Entry 5S5W (X-ray diffraction, 2.35 A resolution); this record covers chains A and E of the 6 polymer chains in the assembly.

== Chain A ==
Molecule: Tubulin alpha-1B chain
Source organism: Bos taurus
UniProtKB: P81947 (TBA1B_BOVIN); numbering as in UniProt (aligned over 1-451)
Sequence (451 residues; numbered 1 to 451; the number before each row is that of its first residue):
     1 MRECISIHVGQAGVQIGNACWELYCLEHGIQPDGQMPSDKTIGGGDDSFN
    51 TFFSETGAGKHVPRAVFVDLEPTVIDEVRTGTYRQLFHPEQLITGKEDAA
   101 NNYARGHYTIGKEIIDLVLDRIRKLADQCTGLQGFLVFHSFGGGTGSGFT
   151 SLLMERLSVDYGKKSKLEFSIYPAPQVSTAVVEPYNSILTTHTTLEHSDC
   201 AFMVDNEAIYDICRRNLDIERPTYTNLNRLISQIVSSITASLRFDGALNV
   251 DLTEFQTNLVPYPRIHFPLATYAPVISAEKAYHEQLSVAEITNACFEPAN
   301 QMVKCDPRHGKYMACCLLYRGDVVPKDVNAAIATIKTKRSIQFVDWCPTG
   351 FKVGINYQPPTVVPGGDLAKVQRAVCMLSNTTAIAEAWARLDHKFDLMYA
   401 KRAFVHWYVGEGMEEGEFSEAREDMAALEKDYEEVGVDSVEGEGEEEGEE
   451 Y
Not modelled in the structure: 439-451
Metal / ion sites: Ca2+: Asp-39, Thr-41, Gly-44, Glu-55
Small-molecule neighbours: GTP (guanosine-5'-triphosphate): Gly-10, Gln-11, Ala-12, Gln-15, Ile-16, Asp-69, Asp-98, Ala-99, Ala-100, Asn-101, Ser-140, Gly-142, Gly-143, Gly-144, Thr-145, Gly-146, Ile-171, Pro-173, Val-177, Ser-178, Glu-183, Asn-206, Tyr-224, Leu-227, Asn-228, Ile-231

== Chain E ==
Molecule: Stathmin-4
Source organism: Rattus norvegicus
UniProtKB: P63043 (STMN4_RAT); residues 5-145 here correspond to UniProt positions 49-189 (UniProt number = residue number + 44)
Sequence (143 residues; each row starts with the number of its first residue):
     3 MADMEVIELNKCTSGQSFEVILKPPSFDGVPEFNASLPRRRDPSLEEIQK
    53 KLEAAEERRKYQEAELLKHLAEKREHEREVIQKAIEENNNFIKMAKEKLA
   103 QKMESNKENREAHLAAMLERLQEKDKHAEEVRKNKELKEEASR
Not modelled in the structure: 3-5, 29-43, 144-145
Construct notes: initiating methionine (3); expression tag (4)

== How chain A and chain E interact ==
Residue-residue contacts (59):
  His-107(A) with Leu-54(E)
  Tyr-108(A) with Lys-53(E); Ala-57(E), hydrophobic
  Thr-109(A) with Arg-61(E), hydrogen bond
  Lys-112(A) with Leu-54(E); Glu-55(E); Glu-58(E), salt bridge
  Glu-155(A) with Ile-50(E); Lys-53(E), salt bridge
  Arg-156(A) with Leu-47(E)
  Ser-158(A) with Asp-44(E)
  Val-159(A) with Pro-45(E)
  Glu-196(A) with Asp-44(E)
  His-197(A) with Asp-44(E); Pro-45(E)
  Asp-245(A) with Cys-14(E); Ser-16(E), hydrogen bond (backbone-side chain)
  Ala-247(A) with Asn-12(E); Ser-19(E)
  Leu-248(A) with Ser-19(E)
  Pro-325(A) with Gln-18(E); Phe-20(E), hydrophobic
  Asn-329(A) with Met-6(E); Val-8(E); Phe-20(E); Val-22(E)
  Lys-336(A) with Leu-24(E)
  Asp-345(A) with Pro-27(E); Ser-28(E), hydrogen bond (backbone-backbone)
  Cys-347(A) with Pro-27(E)
  Pro-348(A) with Lys-25(E)
  Thr-349(A) with Ile-23(E); Leu-24(E), hydrogen bond (backbone-backbone); Lys-25(E), hydrogen bond (backbone-backbone)
  Gly-350(A) with Val-22(E)
  Phe-351(A) with Glu-21(E); Val-22(E), hydrogen bond (backbone-backbone); Leu-24(E), hydrophobic
  Lys-352(A) with Phe-20(E); Glu-21(E), salt bridge
  Val-353(A) with Ser-19(E); Phe-20(E), hydrogen bond (backbone-backbone)
  Gly-354(A) with Gln-18(E); Ser-19(E)
  Ile-355(A) with Gly-17(E); Gln-18(E), hydrogen bond (backbone-backbone)
  Asn-356(A) with Ser-16(E)
  Tyr-357(A) with Thr-15(E); Ser-16(E), hydrogen bond (backbone-backbone); Gly-17(E); Gln-18(E), hydrogen bond
  Val-409(A) with Gln-64(E), hydrogen bond (backbone-side chain)
  Gly-410(A) with Arg-61(E); Gln-64(E)
  Glu-411(A) with Arg-61(E), hydrogen bond (backbone-side chain)
  Gly-412(A) with Ala-57(E); Arg-60(E), hydrogen bond (backbone-side chain); Arg-61(E)
  Glu-414(A) with Arg-60(E), salt bridge
Other interface residues (no listed pair), chain A (39 interface residues in all): Glu-113, Leu-152, Gly-246, Val-328, Ile-332, Trp-346
Other interface residues (no listed pair), chain E (31 interface residues in all): Ser-46, Gln-51

== Overview ==
Chain A and chain E form an interface of 39 and 31 residues respectively, with 13 hydrogen bonds and 4 salt
bridges. Polar pairs include Lys-112(A)/Glu-58(E), Glu-155(A)/Lys-53(E) and Lys-352(A)/Glu-21(E). Ligands of
chain A: GTP. Asp-39(A), Thr-41(A), Gly-44(A) and Glu-55(A) form the Ca2+ site.
Here chain A is Tubulin alpha-1B chain (Bos taurus) and chain E is Stathmin-4 (Rattus norvegicus). Entry 5S5W
(Tubulin-Z53860899-complex) was determined by X-ray diffraction together with 5S4L, 5S4M, 5S4N, 5S4O, 5S4P,
5S4Q and 52 further entries from the same study.
